Entry 6H7B (X-ray diffraction, 1.89 A resolution); this record covers chains A and B of the 4 polymer chains in the assembly.

[Chain A]
Name: Polyadenylate-binding protein
From: Leishmania major
Reference sequence: E9AFX7 (E9AFX7_LEIMA); residues 482-560 here = UniProt positions 482-560
Sequence (92 residues; row label = number of the first residue in the row):
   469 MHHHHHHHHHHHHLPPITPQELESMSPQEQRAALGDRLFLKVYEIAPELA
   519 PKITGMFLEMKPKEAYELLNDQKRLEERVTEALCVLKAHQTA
Disordered / not traced: 469-481, 560
Construct notes: initiating methionine (469); expression tag (470-481)
Reported in the primary citation:
  - self-association interface (contacts with another copy of this molecule); pairs are residue here / residue on that copy: C552-C552 (disulfide)
  - conformationally variable residues (side-chain flip): K520, E527

[Chain B]
Name: His-his-met-asn-pro-asn-ala-thr-glu-phe-met-pro
Sequence (14 residues; each row starts with the number of its first residue):
   138 HHMNPNATEFMPGR
Disordered / not traced: 150-151
Reported in the primary citation:
  - mutagenesis - M140A, M148A: unchanged binding to Polyadenylate-binding protein (chain A)

[How chain A and chain B interact]
Contacting residue pairs (29):
  G503(A) with F147(B)
  D504(A) with F147(B); P149(B)
  F507(A) with P149(B), hydrophobic
  P519(A) with E146(B); F147(B), hydrogen bond (backbone-backbone); M148(B), hydrophobic
  K520(A) with P142(B), hydrogen bond (side chain-backbone); N143(B); A144(B), hydrogen bond (side chain-backbone); E146(B)
  T522(A) with F147(B)
  G523(A) with A144(B); T145(B); F147(B)
  M524(A) with N141(B); A144(B), hydrophobic
  L526(A) with F147(B), hydrophobic
  E527(A) with N141(B), hydrogen bond; A144(B)
  M528(A) with M140(B), hydrophobic
  R546(A) with M140(B)
  E549(A) with M140(B)
  A550(A) with M140(B)
  V553(A) with H139(B); M140(B); P142(B)
  H557(A) with P142(B); N143(B)
Interface residues without a listed pair, chain A (20 interface residues in all): R499, A500, F525, L554
From the paper, about this interface:
  - specific contacts: K520(A)-P142(B), K520(A)-A144(B), G523(A)-A144(B) (hydrophobic contact), M140(B)-F525(A) (hydrophobic contact), E146(B)-K520(A)
  - interface residues, chain B: N141(B)

[Summary]
20 residues of chain A face 11 of chain B across their interface; the contacts include 4 hydrogen bonds. Polar
contacts include K520(A)-P142(B), K520(A)-A144(B) and E527(A)-N141(B). The authors report contacts between
K520(A) and P142(B), K520(A) and A144(B) and E146(B) and K520(A); hydrophobic contacts between G523(A) and
A144(B) and M140(B) and F525(A). The paper reports that M140A and M148A of chain B leave binding to
Polyadenylate-binding protein (chain A) unchanged; the interface residue N141(B).
Here chain A is Polyadenylate-binding protein (Leishmania major) and chain B is
His-his-met-asn-pro-asn-ala-thr-glu-phe-met-pro. Entry 6H7B (Structure of Leishmania PABP1 (domain J)
complexed with a peptide containing the PAM2 motif of eIF4E4) was determined by X-ray diffraction (same
publication as 6H7A).
